PDB entry 2VLP | X-ray diffraction, 2.00 A resolution | chains A and B

Chain A:
Molecule: Colicin-E9 immunity protein
From: Escherichia coli
UniProt: P13479 (IMM9_ECOLX); residue numbers follow UniProt; this construct covers 1-86
Chain sequence (86 residues; numbered 1 to 86; the number before each row is that of its first residue):
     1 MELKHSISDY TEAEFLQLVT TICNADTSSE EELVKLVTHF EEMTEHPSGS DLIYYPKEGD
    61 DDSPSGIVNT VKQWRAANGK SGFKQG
Not modelled in the structure: 1-3, 86

Chain B:
Molecule: Colicin E9
From: Escherichia coli
Notes: fragment: dnase domain, residues 450-582
UniProt: P09883 (CEA9_ECOLX); residues 2-134 here correspond to UniProt positions 450-582 (UniProt number = residue number + 448)
Chain sequence (134 residues; each row starts with the number of its first residue):
     1 MESKRNKPGK ATGKGKPVGD KWLDDAGKDS GAPIPDRIAD KLRDKEFKSF DDFAKAVWEE
    61 VSKDPELSKN LNPSNKSSVS KGYSPFTPKN QQVGGRKVYE LHHDKPISQG GEVYDMDNIR
   121 VTTPKRHIDI HRGK
Sequence notes: engineered mutation Ala-54 (Arg502 in P09883)
Ligand contacts:
  - malonic acid (MLA), molecule 1: Glu-2, Ser-3, Lys-4, Arg-5, Ile-107, Ser-108
  - malonic acid (MLA), molecule 2: Arg-5, His-102, His-103, Ile-107, His-127
  - malonic acid (MLA), molecule 3: Ser-30, His-102, His-103, Asp-104, Arg-120, Thr-122, His-127, Ile-130
Curated features (UniProtKB/Swiss-Prot):
  - binding site (Zn(2+)): His-102, His-127, His-131
From the paper describing this entry:
  - conformationally variable residues (side-chain flip): Asp-51
  - mutagenesis - Y83A: abolished expression
  - mutagenesis - S74A, S77A, S78A, S84A, T87A, Q92A: unchanged binding to Colicin-E9 immunity protein (chain A)
  - mutagenesis - N72A, V98A: decreased binding to Colicin-E9 immunity protein (chain A)
  - specificity-determining residues: Asn-75, Phe-86, Lys-97, Val-98
  - mutagenesis - F86A: decreased binding to Im2

Interface between chain A and chain B:
Contacting residue pairs (43; chain A residue first):
  Cys-23(A) / Ser-74(B)  hydrogen bond
  Cys-23(A) / Ser-77(B)  hydrogen bond (backbone-side chain)
  Asn-24(A) / Ser-77(B)
  Ala-25(A) / Ser-77(B)
  Ala-25(A) / Ser-78(B)
  Ala-25(A) / Lys-81(B)  hydrogen bond (backbone-side chain)
  Thr-27(A) / Lys-81(B)  hydrogen bond (backbone-side chain)
  Thr-27(A) / Tyr-83(B)  hydrogen bond (backbone-side chain)
  Ser-28(A) / Tyr-83(B)
  Ser-29(A) / Tyr-83(B)  hydrogen bond (backbone-side chain)
  Glu-30(A) / Tyr-83(B)
  Glu-30(A) / Ser-84(B)  hydrogen bond (side chain-backbone)
  Glu-30(A) / Val-98(B)
  Leu-33(A) / Ser-78(B)
  Leu-33(A) / Tyr-83(B)  hydrophobic
  Leu-33(A) / Phe-86(B)  hydrophobic
  Val-34(A) / Phe-86(B)  hydrophobic
  Val-34(A) / Gly-95(B)
  Val-34(A) / Lys-97(B)
  Val-37(A) / Phe-86(B)  hydrophobic
  Thr-38(A) / Lys-97(B)
  Glu-41(A) / Lys-89(B)  salt bridge
  Glu-41(A) / Lys-97(B)  salt bridge
  Pro-47(A) / Lys-89(B)
  Ser-48(A) / Lys-89(B)
  Gly-49(A) / Lys-89(B)
  Ser-50(A) / Gln-92(B)  hydrogen bond
  Asp-51(A) / Pro-88(B)
  Asp-51(A) / Lys-89(B)  hydrogen bond (side chain-backbone)
  Ile-53(A) / Asn-72(B)  hydrogen bond (backbone-side chain)
  Ile-53(A) / Ser-74(B)
  Tyr-54(A) / Asn-72(B)  hydrogen bond (backbone-side chain)
  Tyr-54(A) / Ser-74(B)
  Tyr-54(A) / Asn-75(B)
  Tyr-54(A) / Phe-86(B)
  Tyr-55(A) / Asn-75(B)  hydrogen bond
  Tyr-55(A) / Phe-86(B)  hydrogen bond (side chain-backbone)
  Tyr-55(A) / Thr-87(B)
  Tyr-55(A) / Pro-88(B)
  Tyr-55(A) / Tyr-99(B)  hydrogen bond
  Pro-56(A) / Asn-72(B)
  Asp-62(A) / Asn-72(B)  hydrogen bond
  Asp-62(A) / Pro-73(B)
Other interface residues (no listed pair), chain A (23 interface residues in all): Asp-26
Interface features reported in the paper:
  - residue pairs: Lys-97(B)/Glu-41(A)

In short:
The interface between chain A and chain B involves 23 residues on one side and 18 on the other, with 15
hydrogen bonds and 2 salt bridges. Polar pairs include Glu-41(A)/Lys-89(B), Glu-41(A)/Lys-97(B) and
Cys-23(A)/Ser-74(B). The paper describes a contact between Lys-97(B) and Glu-41(A). The paper reports that
N72A and V98A of chain B reduce binding to Colicin-E9 immunity protein (chain A); specificity determinants
Asn-75(B), Phe-86(B) and Lys-97(B) among others; 10 substitutions were tested in all.
Chain A is Colicin-E9 immunity protein and chain B is Colicin E9, both from Escherichia coli; the structure,
R54A mutant of E9 DNase domain in complex with Im9, was determined by X-ray diffraction together with 2VLN and
2VLQ from the same study.
